Entry 8YQN (electron microscopy, 2.27 A resolution); this record covers chains A and E of the 7 polymer chains in the assembly.

# Chain A
Name: Acetylcholine receptor subunit alpha
Source organism: Tetronarce californica
UniProtKB: P02710 (ACHA_TETCF); residues 1-437 here correspond to UniProt positions 25-461 (UniProt number = residue number + 24)
Amino-acid sequence (437 residues; row label = number of the first residue in the row):
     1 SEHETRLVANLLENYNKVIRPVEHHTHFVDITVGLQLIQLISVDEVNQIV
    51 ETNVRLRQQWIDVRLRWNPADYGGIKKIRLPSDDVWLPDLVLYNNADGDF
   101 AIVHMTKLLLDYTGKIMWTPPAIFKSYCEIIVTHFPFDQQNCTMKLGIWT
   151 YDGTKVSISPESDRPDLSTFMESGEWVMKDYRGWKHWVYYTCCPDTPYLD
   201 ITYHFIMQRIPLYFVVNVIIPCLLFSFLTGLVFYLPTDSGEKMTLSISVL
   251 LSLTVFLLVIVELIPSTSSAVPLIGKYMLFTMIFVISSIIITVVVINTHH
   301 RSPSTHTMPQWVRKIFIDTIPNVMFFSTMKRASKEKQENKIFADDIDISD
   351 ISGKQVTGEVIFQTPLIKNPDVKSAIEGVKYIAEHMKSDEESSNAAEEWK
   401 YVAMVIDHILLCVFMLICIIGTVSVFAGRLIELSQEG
Unresolved in the structure: 332-368, 435-437
Swiss-Prot annotation at these positions:
  - glycosylation: Asn-141 (N-linked (GlcNAc...) asparagine)
Disulfide bonds: Cys-128/Cys-142
Covalently attached groups: glycan linked to Asn-141

# Chain E
Name: Acetylcholine receptor subunit gamma
Source organism: Tetronarce californica
UniProtKB: P02714 (ACHG_TETCF); residues 1-489 here correspond to UniProt positions 18-506 (UniProt number = residue number + 17)
Amino-acid sequence (489 residues; each row starts with the number of its first residue):
     1 ENEEGRLIEKLLGDYDKRIIPAKTLDHIIDVTLKLTLTNLISLNEKEEAL
    51 TTNVWIEIQWNDYRLSWNTSEYEGIDLVRIPSELLWLPDVVLENNVDGQF
   101 EVAYYANVLVYNDGSMYWLPPAIYRSTCPIAVTYFPFDWQNCSLVFRSQT
   151 YNAHEVNLQLSAEEGEAVEWIHIDPEDFTENGEWTIRHRPAKKNYNWQLT
   201 KDDTDFQEIIFFLIIQRKPLFYIINIIAPCVLISSLVVLVYFLPAQAGGQ
   251 KCTLSISVLLAQTIFLFLIAQKVPETSLNVPLIGKYLIFVMFVSMLIVMN
   301 CVIVLNVSLRTPNTHSLSEKIKHLFLGFLPKYLGMQLEPSEETPEKPQPR
   351 RRSSFGIMIKAEEYILKKPRSELMFEEQKDRHGLKRVNKMTSDIDIGTTV
   401 DLYKDLANFAPEIKSCVEACNFIAKSTKEQNDSGSENENWVLIGKVIDKA
   451 CFWIALLLFSIGTLAIFLTGHFNQVPEFPFPGDPRKYVP
Unresolved in the structure: 335-409
Swiss-Prot annotation at these positions:
  - modified residue: Tyr-364 (Phosphotyrosine)
  - glycosylation: Asn-68 (N-linked (GlcNAc...) asparagine)
Disulfide bonds: Cys-128/Cys-142, Cys-416/Cys-420
Covalently attached groups: N-acetylglucosamine (NAG) linked to Asn-68; glycan linked to Asn-141; palmitic acid (PLM) linked to Cys-451

# Interface between chain A and chain E
Pairs across the interface - 79 pairs, chain A then chain E:
  Ser-1(A) with Lys-23(E), hydrogen bond (backbone-backbone); Tyr-63(E), hydrogen bond (backbone-side chain)
  Glu-4(A) with Ile-19(E)
  Val-8(A) with Arg-18(E); Ile-19(E), hydrophobic
  Leu-12(A) with Arg-18(E)
  Gln-39(A) with Thr-127(E)
  Arg-55(A) with Glu-93(E), salt bridge; Asp-205(E), salt bridge
  Arg-79(A) with Thr-150(E), hydrogen bond (side chain-backbone); Tyr-151(E); Glu-155(E), salt bridge
  Pro-81(A) with Arg-18(E)
  Asp-84(A) with Arg-18(E), salt bridge
  His-104(A) with Gly-98(E), hydrogen bond (side chain-backbone)
  Thr-106(A) with Gln-149(E)
  Lys-107(A) with Arg-18(E); Asp-89(E); Thr-150(E); Tyr-151(E), hydrogen bond
  Pro-121(A) with Phe-100(E), hydrophobic
  Met-171(A) with Thr-127(E)
  Gly-174(A) with Thr-276(E); Ser-277(E), hydrogen bond (backbone-backbone)
  Glu-175(A) with Glu-275(E)
  Ile-210(A) with Ser-277(E), hydrogen bond (backbone-side chain)
  Leu-212(A) with Ser-277(E); Asn-279(E); Val-280(E), hydrophobic
  Tyr-213(A) with Pro-274(E); Glu-275(E); Thr-276(E); Ser-277(E), hydrogen bond (backbone-side chain)
  Leu-224(A) with Met-291(E)
  Phe-227(A) with Met-295(E), hydrophobic; Met-299(E), hydrophobic
  Leu-228(A) with Leu-259(E), hydrophobic; Met-295(E), hydrophobic
  Leu-231(A) with Met-299(E), hydrophobic
  Tyr-234(A) with Val-302(E); Asn-306(E), hydrogen bond (backbone-side chain); Arg-310(E), hydrogen bond
  Leu-235(A) with Val-302(E), hydrophobic; Leu-305(E), hydrophobic
  Pro-236(A) with Asn-306(E); Leu-309(E), hydrophobic
  Ser-239(A) with Leu-309(E)
  Gly-240(A) with Ala-247(E)
  Glu-241(A) with Gln-250(E); Lys-251(E); Cys-252(E), hydrogen bond (side chain-backbone); Thr-253(E), hydrogen bond
  Thr-244(A) with Thr-253(E)
  Leu-245(A) with Ile-256(E), hydrophobic
  Ser-248(A) with Ile-256(E)
  Ser-252(A) with Leu-260(E); Thr-263(E)
  Val-255(A) with Ile-264(E), hydrophobic
  Leu-258(A) with Phe-267(E)
  Val-259(A) with Phe-267(E), hydrophobic; Ala-270(E), hydrophobic
  Met-329(A) with Thr-314(E); His-315(E), hydrogen bond
  Lys-330(A) with Pro-312(E); Asn-313(E); Thr-314(E), hydrogen bond (backbone-backbone)
  Ile-376(A) with Glu-412(E); Ser-415(E)
  Val-379(A) with Ala-419(E), hydrophobic
  Ala-383(A) with Ala-419(E), hydrophobic; Phe-422(E)
  Met-386(A) with Ile-423(E), hydrophobic; Ser-426(E)
  Lys-387(A) with Phe-422(E)
  Glu-390(A) with Phe-422(E); Ser-426(E); Glu-429(E)
  Glu-397(A) with Asn-313(E), hydrogen bond
  Met-404(A) with Thr-314(E)
Interface residues without a listed pair, chain A (66 interface residues in all): Thr-5, Ile-41, Asn-53, Gly-73, Gly-74, Ile-123, Ser-168, Ser-173, Val-216, Ile-220, Pro-221, Phe-225, Asp-238, Val-249, Leu-251, Phe-256, Glu-262, Thr-328, Lys-380, Ile-382
Interface residues without a listed pair, chain E (72 interface residues in all): Ile-20, Leu-25, Glu-48, Asn-94, Asn-95, Val-96, Arg-147, Asn-152, Gln-198, Thr-204, Leu-266, Gln-271, Val-273, Leu-278, Ile-288, Phe-292, Val-298, Ile-303, Ser-316, Cys-416, Cys-420

# Overview
The interface between chain A and chain E involves 66 residues on one side and 72 on the other; the contacts
include 15 hydrogen bonds and 4 salt bridges. Polar contacts include Arg-55(A)/Glu-93(E), Arg-55(A)/Asp-205(E)
and Arg-79(A)/Glu-155(E). Covalently linked N-acetylglucosamine: at Asn-68(E).
Chain A is Acetylcholine receptor subunit alpha and chain E is Acetylcholine receptor subunit gamma, both from
Tetronarce californica; the structure, Torpedo acetylcholine receptor in complex with Erabutoxin A, was
determined by electron microscopy.
